Entry 7BR7 (electron microscopy, 4.30 A resolution (low resolution: residue-level contacts below are approximate; hydrogen-bond / salt-bridge calls are withheld)); this record covers chains f and g of the 21 polymer chains in the assembly.

[Chain f (and g)]
Name: Triplex capsid protein 2
Source organism: Epstein-Barr virus (strain B95-8)
Notes: chain g of this document is another copy of the same molecule, construct and numbering; everything in this record applies to it too
Reference sequence: P25214 (TRX2_EBVB9); residues 1-301 here = UniProt positions 1-301
Sequence (301 residues; numbered 1 to 301; the number before each row is that of its first residue):
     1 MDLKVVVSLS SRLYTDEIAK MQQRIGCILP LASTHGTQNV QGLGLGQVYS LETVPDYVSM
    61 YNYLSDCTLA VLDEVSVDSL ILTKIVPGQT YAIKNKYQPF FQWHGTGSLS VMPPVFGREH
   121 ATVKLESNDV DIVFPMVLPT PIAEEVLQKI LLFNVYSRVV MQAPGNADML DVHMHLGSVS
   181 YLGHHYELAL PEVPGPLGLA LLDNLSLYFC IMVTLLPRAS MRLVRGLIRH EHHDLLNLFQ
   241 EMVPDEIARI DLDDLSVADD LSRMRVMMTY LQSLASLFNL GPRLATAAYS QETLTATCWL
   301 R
Not modelled in the structure: 161-171 (chain g: 10-12, 51-53, 126-130)

[Chain f / chain g interface]
Pairs across the interface (119; chain f residue first):
  G105(f) with D66(g)
  T106(f) with D66(g)
  E144(f) with Q272(g)
  Q148(f) with R265(g); M268(g); T269(g)
  K149(f) with R265(g)
  L152(f) with L261(g); M264(g)
  Y156(f) with V257(g); D260(g); L261(g); M264(g)
  R158(f) with R222(g); R225(g); G226(g); R229(g)
  V159(f) with R222(g)
  V172(f) with V257(g); A258(g); L261(g)
  H175(f) with L261(g); R265(g)
  L176(f) with L261(g)
  L199(f) with H230(g)
  L202(f) with L227(g)
  D203(f) with L227(g); H233(g); D234(g); L236(g); N237(g)
  L205(f) with L223(g)
  S206(f) with L223(g)
  L207(f) with L236(g); Q240(g)
  F209(f) with L216(g); A219(g); L223(g); M267(g); M268(g); L271(g)
  C210(f) with Q240(g)
  M212(f) with L216(g)
  V213(f) with L216(g); P217(g); S220(g)
  T214(f) with V243(g); P244(g)
  L216(f) with V213(g)
  P217(f) with V213(g)
  A219(f) with V155(g); Y156(g); V159(g)
  S220(f) with V155(g); C210(g)
  M221(f) with V213(g)
  R222(f) with N166(g)
  L223(f) with V155(g); R158(g); V159(g); Q162(g); C210(g)
  V224(f) with I211(g); T214(g)
  G226(f) with Q162(g)
  L227(f) with Q162(g); L207(g)
  H230(f) with Q162(g)
  E231(f) with L197(g)
  L235(f) with L207(g); Y208(g); I211(g)
  L236(f) with I211(g)
  L238(f) with L215(g); D259(g); R263(g); V266(g)
  F239(f) with I211(g); T214(g); L215(g); R263(g)
  Q240(f) with D259(g)
  P244(f) with R218(g); R263(g)
  D245(f) with R218(g); D251(g); L252(g)
  E246(f) with P217(g); R218(g); D251(g)
  I247(f) with T214(g)
  R249(f) with I247(g)
  S256(f) with Y156(g)
  V257(f) with Y156(g); D171(g); H175(g)
  D260(f) with L152(g); Y156(g)
  L261(f) with L152(g); L176(g)
  M264(f) with Q148(g); L152(g); F209(g)
  R265(f) with E145(g); Q148(g); K149(g)
  M267(f) with F209(g)
  M268(f) with E144(g); Q148(g); F278(g)
  L271(f) with L271(g); A275(g); F278(g)
  Q272(f) with F278(g)
  L274(f) with L271(g)
  A275(f) with Q272(g); A275(g)
  F278(f) with M268(g); Q272(g)
Interface residues without a listed pair, chain f (64 interface residues in all): G107, V155, I211, H233, L255, W299
Interface residues without a listed pair, chain g (72 interface residues in all): P87, L147, V172, M212, D245, S262, Y270, S276, N279, L280

[Overview]
64 residues of chain f face 72 of chain g across their interface.
Chain f and chain g are both Triplex capsid protein 2 (Epstein-Barr virus (strain B95-8)); the structure,
Epstein-Barr virus, C1 portal-proximal penton vertex, CATC binding, was determined by electron microscopy
together with 7BQT, 7BQX, 7BR8 and 7BSI from the same study.
